Entry 4HYH (X-ray diffraction, 1.70 A resolution); this record covers chain A.

Chain A:
Name: Serine/threonine-protein kinase Chk1
Organism: Homo sapiens
Notes: EC 2.7.11.1; fragment: Kinase domain
UniProtKB: O14757 (CHK1_HUMAN); residues 1-289 here = UniProt positions 1-289
Sequence (289 residues; numbered 1 to 289; the number before each row is that of its first residue):
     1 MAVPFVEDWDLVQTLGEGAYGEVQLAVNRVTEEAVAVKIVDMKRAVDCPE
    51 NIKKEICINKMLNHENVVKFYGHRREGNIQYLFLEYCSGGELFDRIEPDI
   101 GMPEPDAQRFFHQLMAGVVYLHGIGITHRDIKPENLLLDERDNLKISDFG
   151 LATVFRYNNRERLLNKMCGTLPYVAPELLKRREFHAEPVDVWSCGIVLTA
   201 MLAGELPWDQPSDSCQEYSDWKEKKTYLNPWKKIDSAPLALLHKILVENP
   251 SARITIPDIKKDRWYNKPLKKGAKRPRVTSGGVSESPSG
Unresolved in the structure: 1-3, 44-49, 273-289
UniProt features mapped onto this chain:
  - active site: Asp130 (Proton acceptor)
  - binding site (ATP): Leu15 to Val23, Lys38
  - modified residue (Phosphoserine): Ser280, Ser286
  - cross-link: Lys132 (Glycyl lysine isopeptide (Lys-Gly) (interchain with G-Cter in ubiquitin))
  - mutagenesis: Lys38 (K38R: Abolishes kinase activity), Asp130 (D130A: Abolishes kinase activity), Lys132 (K132R: Strong reduction of chromatin-associated CHK1 ubiquitination)

Summary:
UniProt lists active-site residue Asp130, 10 ATP-binding residues and 3 mutagenesis sites.
Chain A is Serine/threonine-protein kinase Chk1 (Homo sapiens); the structure, X-RAY Crystal structure of
compound 39 bound to human chk1 kinase domain, was determined by X-ray diffraction together with 4HYI from the
same study.
